PDB entry 6GIQ | electron microscopy, 3.23 A resolution | chains C and N of the 32 polymer chains in the assembly

Chain C (and N):
Name: Cytochrome b
From: Saccharomyces cerevisiae
Notes: chain N of this document is another copy of the same molecule, construct and numbering; everything in this record applies to it too
UniProt: A0A0G3F5W7 (A0A0G3F5W7_YEASX); numbering as in UniProt (aligned over 1-385)
Sequence (385 residues; row label = number of the first residue in the row):
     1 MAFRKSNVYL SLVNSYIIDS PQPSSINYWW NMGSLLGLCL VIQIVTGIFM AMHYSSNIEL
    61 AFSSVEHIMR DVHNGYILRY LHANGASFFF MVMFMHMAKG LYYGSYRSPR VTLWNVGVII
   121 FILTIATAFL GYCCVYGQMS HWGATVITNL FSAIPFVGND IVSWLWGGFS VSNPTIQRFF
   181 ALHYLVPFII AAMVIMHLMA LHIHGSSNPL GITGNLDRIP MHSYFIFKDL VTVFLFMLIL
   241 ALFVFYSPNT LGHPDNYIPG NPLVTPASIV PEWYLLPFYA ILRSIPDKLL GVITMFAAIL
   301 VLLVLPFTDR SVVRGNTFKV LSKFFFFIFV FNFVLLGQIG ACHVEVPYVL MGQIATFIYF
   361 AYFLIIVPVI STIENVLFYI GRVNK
Bound ions: heme c Fe site 1: His-82, His-183; heme c Fe site 2: His-96, His-197
Small-molecule neighbours:
  - phosphatidic acid (6PH; (1R)-2-(phosphonooxy)-1-[(tridecanoyloxy)methyl]ethyl pentadecanoate): Ser-34, Leu-38, Val-41, His-222, Ser-223, Ile-226, Phe-227, Asp-229, Leu-230, Val-233, Phe-234, Met-237
  - phosphatidic acid (7PH; (1R)-2-(dodecanoyloxy)-1-[(phosphonooxy)methyl]ethyl tetradecanoate): Ile-42, Val-45, Ile-77, Leu-81, Met-237, Leu-240, Phe-245
  - 3-sn-phosphatidylethanolamine (8PE; (2R)-3-{[(S)-(2-aminoethoxy)(hydroxy)phosphoryl]oxy}-2-(tetradecanoyloxy)propyl octadecanoate): Trp-29, Phe-94, Met-95, Met-97, Ala-98, Lys-99, Tyr-102, Tyr-103, Phe-121, Pro-209, Phe-278, Leu-302, Thr-317, Lys-323, Phe-326, Phe-327, Phe-329, Val-330, Phe-331, Phe-333, Val-334, Tyr-359
  - 3-sn-phosphatidylethanolamine (9PE; (1R)-2-{[(S)-(2-aminoethoxy)(hydroxy)phosphoryl]oxy}-1-[(heptanoyloxy)methyl]ethyl octadecanoate), molecule 1: Phe-3, Asn-7, Tyr-9, Leu-10, Leu-12, Val-13, Ile-195
  - 3-sn-phosphatidylethanolamine (9PE), molecule 2: Ser-108, Pro-109, Val-111, Thr-112, Asn-115, Val-116, Ile-119, Ile-195, Met-196, Met-199
  - cardiolipin (CN5; (5S,11R)-5,8,11-trihydroxy-5,11-dioxido-17-oxo-4,6,10,12,16-pentaoxa-5,11-diphosphaoctadec-1-yl pentadecanoate): Leu-12, Tyr-16, Ile-195, Met-199, His-202
  - heme c (HEC), molecule 1: Trp-30, Asn-31, Gly-33, Ser-34, Leu-36, Gly-37, Phe-89, Met-93, His-96, Met-97, Lys-99, Ser-105, Leu-113, Trp-114, Gly-117, Val-118, Ile-120, Phe-121, Val-194, His-197, Leu-198, Leu-201, Ser-206, Ser-207
  - heme c (HEC), molecule 2: Leu-40, Gln-43, Ile-44, Gly-47, Ile-48, Met-50, Ala-51, Tyr-54, Val-65, Arg-79, His-82, Ala-83, Ala-86, Phe-89, Phe-90, Thr-124, Thr-127, Ala-128, Gly-131, Tyr-132, Cys-134, Val-135, Phe-180, His-183, Tyr-184, Pro-187, Ile-190, Asn-256, Tyr-274
  - UQ6 (5-(3,7,11,15,19,23-hexamethyl-tetracosa-2,6,10,14,18,22-hexaenyl)-2,3-dimethoxy-6-methyl-benzene-1,4-diol), molecule 1: Tyr-16, Ile-17, Ser-20, Gln-22, Ser-34, Gly-37, Leu-40, Val-41, Ile-44, Val-45, Phe-49, Phe-188, Val-194, Leu-198, Leu-201, Ser-206, Met-221, Asp-229
  - UQ6, molecule 2: Trp-164, Leu-182, Ile-189

Interface between chain C and chain N:
Contacting residue pairs (40; chain C residue first):
  Val-8(C) with Met-199(N); Ile-203(N), hydrophobic
  Tyr-9(C) with Thr-112(N); Val-116(N); Met-196(N), hydrogen bond (side chain-backbone); Ala-200(N)
  Leu-12(C) with Met-199(N), hydrophobic
  Ala-51(C) with Ala-181(N)
  Met-52(C) with Gln-177(N); Arg-178(N); Ala-181(N), hydrophobic; Leu-182(N), hydrophobic
  His-53(C) with Gln-177(N)
  Ser-55(C) with Asn-57(N), hydrogen bond; Gln-177(N), hydrogen bond
  Asn-57(C) with Ser-55(N), hydrogen bond; Asn-57(N); Leu-60(N)
  Leu-60(C) with Asn-57(N)
  Thr-112(C) with Tyr-9(N)
  Val-116(C) with Tyr-9(N)
  Gln-177(C) with Met-52(N); His-53(N); Ser-55(N), hydrogen bond
  Arg-178(C) with Met-52(N)
  Ala-181(C) with Ala-51(N); Met-52(N), hydrophobic; Tyr-184(N), hydrogen bond (backbone-side chain)
  Leu-182(C) with Met-52(N), hydrophobic
  Tyr-184(C) with Ala-181(N), hydrogen bond (side chain-backbone); Tyr-184(N), hydrophobic
  Leu-185(C) with Tyr-184(N); Phe-188(N), hydrophobic
  Phe-188(C) with Leu-185(N), hydrophobic; Phe-188(N), hydrophobic
  Met-196(C) with Tyr-9(N), hydrogen bond (backbone-side chain)
  Met-199(C) with Val-8(N); Leu-12(N), hydrophobic
  Ala-200(C) with Tyr-9(N)
  Ile-203(C) with Val-8(N), hydrophobic
Also at the interface, not in a pair above, chain C (26 interface residues in all): Ile-48, Tyr-54, Ser-56, His-197
Also at the interface, not in a pair above, chain N (27 interface residues in all): Ile-48, Tyr-54, Ser-56, Pro-174, His-197

Summary:
26 residues of chain C face 27 of chain N across their interface; the contacts include 8 hydrogen bonds. Among
the polar pairs are Tyr-9(C)/Met-196(N), Ser-55(C)/Asn-57(N) and Ser-55(C)/Gln-177(N). Bound to chain C:
phosphatidic acid, heme c, 3 copies of 3-sn-phosphatidylethanolamine, cardiolipin and compound UQ6.
Both chains are Cytochrome b (Saccharomyces cerevisiae). Entry 6GIQ (Saccharomyces cerevisiae respiratory
supercomplex III2IV) was determined by electron microscopy.
